PDB entry 8HXX | electron microscopy, 3.00 A resolution | chains N and O of the 7 polymer chains in the assembly

[Chain N]
Molecule: RCO1 isoform 1
Organism: Saccharomyces cerevisiae
Reference sequence: A0A8H4BXB0 (A0A8H4BXB0_YEASX); residue numbers follow UniProt; this construct covers 1-684
Chain sequence (684 residues; row label = number of the first residue in the row):
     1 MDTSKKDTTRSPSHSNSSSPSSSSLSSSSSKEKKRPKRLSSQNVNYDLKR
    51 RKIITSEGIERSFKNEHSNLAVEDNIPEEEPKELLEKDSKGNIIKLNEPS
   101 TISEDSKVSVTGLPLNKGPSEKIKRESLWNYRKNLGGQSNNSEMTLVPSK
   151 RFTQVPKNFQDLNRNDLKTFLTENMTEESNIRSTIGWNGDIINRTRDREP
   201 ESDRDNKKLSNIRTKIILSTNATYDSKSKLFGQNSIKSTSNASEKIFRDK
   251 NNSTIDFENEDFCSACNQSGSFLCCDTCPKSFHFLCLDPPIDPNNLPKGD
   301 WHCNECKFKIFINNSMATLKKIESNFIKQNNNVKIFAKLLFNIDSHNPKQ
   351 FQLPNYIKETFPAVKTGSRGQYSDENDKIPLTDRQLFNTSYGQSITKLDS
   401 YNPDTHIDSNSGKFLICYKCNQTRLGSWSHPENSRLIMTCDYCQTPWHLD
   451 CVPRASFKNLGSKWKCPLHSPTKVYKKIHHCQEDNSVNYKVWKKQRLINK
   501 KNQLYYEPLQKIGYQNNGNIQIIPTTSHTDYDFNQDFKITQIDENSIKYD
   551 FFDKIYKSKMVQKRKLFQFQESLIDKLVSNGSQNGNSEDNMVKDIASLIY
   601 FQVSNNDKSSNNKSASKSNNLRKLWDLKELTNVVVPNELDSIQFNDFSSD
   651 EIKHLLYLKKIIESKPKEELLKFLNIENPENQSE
Not modelled in the structure: 1-81, 134-163, 189-255, 480-487, 527-544, 580-684
Metal / ion sites: Zn2+ site 1: Cys263, Cys266, His283, Cys286; Zn2+ site 2: Cys275, Cys278, Cys303, Cys306; Zn2+ site 3: Cys417, Cys420, His448, Cys451; Zn2+ site 4: Cys440, Cys443, Cys466, His469

[Chain O]
Molecule: Chromatin modification-related protein EAF3
Organism: Saccharomyces cerevisiae
Reference sequence: A0A8H4F719 (A0A8H4F719_YEASX); residue numbers follow UniProt; this construct covers 1-401
Chain sequence (401 residues; row label = number of the first residue in the row):
     1 MVDLEQEFALGGRCLAFHGPLMYEAKILKIWDPSSKMYTSIPNDKPGGSS
    51 QATKEIKPQKLGEDESIPEEIINGKCFFIHYQGWKSSWDEWVGYDRIRAY
   101 NEENIAMKKRLANEAKEAKKSLLEQQKKKKLSTSLGGPSNGGKRKGDSRS
   151 NASISKSTSQSFLTSSVSGRKSGRSSANSLHPGSSLRSSSDQNGNDDRRR
   201 SSSLSPNMLHHIAGYPTPKISLQIPIKLKSVLVDDWEYVTKDKKICRLPA
   251 DVTVEMVLNKYEHEVSQELESPGSQSQLSEYCAGLKLYFDKCLGNMLLYR
   301 LERLQYDELLKKSSKDQKPLVPIRIYGAIHLLRLISVLPELISSTTMDLQ
   351 SCQLLIKQTEDFLVWLLMHVDEYFNDKDPNRSDDALYVNTSSQYEGVALG
   401 M
Not modelled in the structure: 1-220, 377-401

[Interface between chain N and chain O]
Contacting residue pairs - 28 pairs, chain N then chain O:
  Tyr506(N) with Asp348(O), hydrogen bond
  Leu509(N) with Met347(O), hydrophobic; Asp348(O)
  Gln510(N) with Gln350(O); Leu354(O)
  Ile512(N) with Gly273(O); Gln277(O), hydrogen bond (backbone-side chain)
  Tyr514(N) with Asp348(O); Gln350(O)
  Gln515(N) with Gln350(O), hydrogen bond (backbone-side chain)
  Lys554(N) with Pro272(O); Gln275(O), hydrogen bond (backbone-side chain); Ser276(O); Ser279(O)
  Ile555(N) with Pro272(O), hydrophobic
  Lys557(N) with Ser266(O); Gln267(O); Gln275(O)
  Ser558(N) with Pro272(O); Gln275(O)
  Val561(N) with Ser266(O); Gln267(O); Leu269(O); Glu270(O); Gln275(O)
  Gln562(N) with Glu270(O), hydrogen bond (side chain-backbone)
  Arg564(N) with Gln267(O), hydrogen bond (side chain-backbone)
  Lys565(N) with Glu270(O)
Also at the interface, not in a pair above, chain N (15 interface residues in all): Asn516
Also at the interface, not in a pair above, chain O (17 interface residues in all): Glu268, Ser271, Ser351

[Overview]
15 residues of chain N face 17 of chain O across their interface; the contacts include 6 hydrogen bonds. Polar
pairs include Tyr506(N)-Asp348(O), Ile512(N)-Gln277(O) and Gln515(N)-Gln350(O). Cys263(N), Cys266(N),
His283(N) and Cys286(N) form the Zn2+ site 1.
Chain N is RCO1 isoform 1 and chain O is Chromatin modification-related protein EAF3, both from Saccharomyces
cerevisiae; the structure, Cryo-EM structure of the histone deacetylase complex Rpd3S, was determined by
electron microscopy together with 8HXY, 8HXZ, 8HY0 and 8JHO from the same study.
